Entry 5D0S (X-ray diffraction, 2.50 A resolution); this record covers chains F and G of the 28 polymer chains in the assembly.

[Chain F]
Molecule: Probable proteasome subunit alpha type-7
Organism: Saccharomyces cerevisiae (strain ATCC 204508 / S288c)
Notes: EC 3.4.25.1
UniProtKB: P21242 (PSA7_YEAST); residues -3 to 284 here correspond to UniProt positions 1-288 (UniProt number = residue number + 4)
Amino-acid sequence (288 residues; row label = number of the first residue in the row; numbers below 1 keep their minus sign (Met-3 is residue -3)):
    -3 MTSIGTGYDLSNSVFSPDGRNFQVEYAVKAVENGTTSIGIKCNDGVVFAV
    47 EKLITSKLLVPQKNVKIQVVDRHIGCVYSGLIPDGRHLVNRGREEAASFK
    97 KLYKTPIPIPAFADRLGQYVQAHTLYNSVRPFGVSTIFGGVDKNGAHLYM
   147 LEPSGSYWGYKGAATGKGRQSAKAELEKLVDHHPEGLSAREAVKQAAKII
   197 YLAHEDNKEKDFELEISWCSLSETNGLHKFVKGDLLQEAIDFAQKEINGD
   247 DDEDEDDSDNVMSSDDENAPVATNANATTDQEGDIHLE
Disordered / not traced: -3 to 1, 245-284

[Chain G]
Molecule: Proteasome subunit alpha type-1
Organism: Saccharomyces cerevisiae (strain ATCC 204508 / S288c)
Notes: EC 3.4.25.1
UniProtKB: P21243 (PSA1_YEAST); residues -8 to 243 here correspond to UniProt positions 1-252 (UniProt number = residue number + 9)
Amino-acid sequence (252 residues; row label = number of the first residue in the row; numbers below 1 keep their minus sign (Met-8 is residue -8)):
    -8 MSGAAAASAAGYDRHITIFSPEGRLYQVEYAFKATNQTNINSLAVRGKDC
    42 TVVISQKKVPDKLLDPTTVSYIFCISRTIGMVVNGPIPDARNAALRAKAE
    92 AAEFRYKYGYDMPCDVLAKRMANLSQIYTQRAYMRPLGVILTFVSVDEEL
   142 GPSIYKTDPAGYYVGYKATATGPKQQEITTNLENHFKKSKIDHINEESWE
   192 KVVEFAITHMIDALGTEFSKNDLEVGVATKDKFFTLSAENIEERLVAIAE
   242 QD
Disordered / not traced: -8 to 1, 243
Metal / ion sites: Mg2+: Thr8, Tyr119, Arg122, Met125

[Chain F / chain G interface]
Contacting residue pairs (60; chain F residue first):
  Thr2(F) - His6(G)  hydrogen bond (backbone-side chain)
  Gly3(F) - His6(G)
  Tyr4(F) - Arg5(G)
  Tyr4(F) - His6(G)
  Tyr4(F) - Tyr21(G)
  Ser9(F) - Arg126(G)
  Val10(F) - His6(G)
  Val10(F) - Gln18(G)
  Phe11(F) - Gln18(G)  hydrogen bond (backbone-side chain)
  Phe11(F) - Tyr21(G)
  Phe11(F) - Ala22(G)  hydrophobic
  Phe11(F) - Ala25(G)  hydrophobic
  Phe11(F) - Arg126(G)
  Phe11(F) - Pro127(G)
  Ser12(F) - Tyr21(G)
  Pro13(F) - Tyr21(G)  hydrophobic
  Pro13(F) - Lys24(G)  hydrogen bond (backbone-side chain)
  Asp14(F) - Lys24(G)
  Gly15(F) - Tyr21(G)
  Gly15(F) - Ala25(G)
  Lys37(F) - Asp56(G)  salt bridge
  Asp110(F) - Arg82(G)
  Gln114(F) - Arg82(G)  hydrogen bond (side chain-backbone)
  Gln114(F) - Asn83(G)
  Gln114(F) - Leu86(G)
  Gln117(F) - Pro79(G)
  Gln117(F) - Asp80(G)
  Gln117(F) - Asn83(G)  hydrogen bond
  Gln117(F) - Arg126(G)  hydrogen bond
  Thr120(F) - Arg126(G)  hydrogen bond (backbone-side chain)
  Leu121(F) - Tyr124(G)
  Leu121(F) - Arg126(G)
  Tyr122(F) - Tyr124(G)
  Tyr122(F) - Met125(G)  hydrophobic
  Ser150(F) - Pro79(G)
  Gly151(F) - Pro79(G)
  Ser152(F) - Ile78(G)
  Ser152(F) - Pro79(G)
  Tyr153(F) - Arg82(G)  hydrogen bond (backbone-side chain)
  Trp154(F) - Leu55(G)  hydrophobic
  Trp154(F) - Thr59(G)
  Trp154(F) - Val60(G)  hydrophobic
  Trp154(F) - Ser61(G)
  Trp154(F) - Tyr62(G)
  Trp154(F) - Ile78(G)  hydrophobic
  Trp154(F) - Arg82(G)
  Gly155(F) - Leu55(G)
  Gly155(F) - Asp56(G)  hydrogen bond (backbone-backbone)
  Gly155(F) - Thr59(G)  hydrogen bond (backbone-side chain)
  Tyr156(F) - Leu54(G)
  Tyr156(F) - Leu55(G)
  Tyr156(F) - Asp56(G)
  Lys157(F) - Lys53(G)
  Lys157(F) - Leu54(G)  hydrogen bond (backbone-backbone)
  Lys157(F) - Leu55(G)
  Gly158(F) - Leu54(G)
  Leu172(F) - Leu54(G)
  Glu173(F) - Leu54(G)
  Val176(F) - Leu54(G)  hydrophobic
  Asp177(F) - Lys53(G)  salt bridge
Also at the interface, not in a pair above, chain F (32 interface residues in all): Tyr145, Lys169
Also at the interface, not in a pair above, chain G (29 interface residues in all): Asp52, Pro57, Leu128, Gly129

[Overview]
32 residues of chain F and 29 residues of chain G are in contact; the contacts include 11 hydrogen bonds and 2
salt bridges. Polar contacts include Lys37(F)-Asp56(G), Asp177(F)-Lys53(G) and Thr2(F)-His6(G). Thr8(G),
Tyr119(G), Arg122(G) and Met125(G) coordinate Mg2+.
Chain F is Probable proteasome subunit alpha type-7 and chain G is Proteasome subunit alpha type-1, both from
Saccharomyces cerevisiae (strain ATCC 204508 / S288c); the structure, Yeast 20S proteasome beta5-D166N mutant
in complex with Carfilzomib, was determined by X-ray diffraction (same publication as 5CZ4, 5CZ5, 5CZ6, 5CZ7,
5CZ8, 5CZ9 and 16 further entries).
